Entry 2GLI (X-ray diffraction, 2.60 A resolution); this record covers chains C and A of the 3 polymer chains in the assembly.

[Chain C]
Molecule: 21-nt DNA strand
Sequence (21 nucleotides; numbered 1 to 21; the number before each row is that of its first residue):
     1 TTTCGTCTTG GGTGGTCCAC G

[Chain A]
Name: Protein (five-finger gli)
Source organism: Homo sapiens
UniProtKB: P08151 (GLI1_HUMAN); aligned to UniProt positions 232-386 over residues 103-257 (the alignment contains insertions or deletions, so no single offset holds)
Amino-acid sequence (155 residues; numbered 103 to 257; the number before each row is that of its first residue):
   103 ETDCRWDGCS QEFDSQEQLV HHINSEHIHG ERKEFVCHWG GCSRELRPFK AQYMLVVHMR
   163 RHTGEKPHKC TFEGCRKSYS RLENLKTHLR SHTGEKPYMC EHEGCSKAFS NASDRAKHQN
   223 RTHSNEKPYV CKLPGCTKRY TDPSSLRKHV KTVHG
Metal / ion sites: Co2+ site 1: Cys-106, Cys-111, His-124, His-129; Co2+ site 2: Cys-139, Cys-144, His-160, His-164; Co2+ site 3: Cys-172, Cys-177, His-190, His-194; Co2+ site 4: Cys-202, Cys-207, His-220, His-225; Co2+ site 5: Cys-233, Cys-238, His-251, His-256

[Chain C / chain A interface]
Residue-residue contacts (21):
  DT3(C) with His-131(A), salt bridge to the phosphate; Tyr-155(A), hydrogen bond to the phosphate
  DC4(C) with Tyr-155(A), hydrogen bond to the base
  DG5(C) with Tyr-155(A), base contact
  DT6(C) with Glu-185(A), sugar contact; Lys-188(A), salt bridge to the phosphate; Tyr-200(A), phosphate contact
  DC7(C) with Tyr-200(A), hydrogen bond to the phosphate
  DT8(C) with Ala-214(A), base contact; Arg-217(A), salt bridge to the phosphate
  DT9(C) with Ser-215(A), base contact
  DG10(C) with Ser-215(A), hydrogen bond to the base; Lys-219(A), hydrogen bond to the base
  DG11(C) with Lys-219(A), hydrogen bond to the base
  DT13(C) with Pro-245(A), base contact; Ser-246(A), hydrogen bond to the base; Arg-249(A), salt bridge to the phosphate
  DG14(C) with Asp-244(A), base contact; Ser-246(A), hydrogen bond to the base; Arg-249(A), hydrogen bond to the base
  DG15(C) with Ser-246(A), base contact
Other interface residues (no listed pair), chain C (13 interface residues in all): DG12
Other interface residues (no listed pair), chain A (16 interface residues in all): Ala-153, Gln-154, Ser-247

[Overview]
Chain C and chain A form an interface of 13 and 16 residues respectively, with 9 hydrogen bonds and 4 salt
bridges. Polar pairs include DC4(C)/Tyr-155(A), DG10(C)/Ser-215(A) and DG10(C)/Lys-219(A). The Co2+ site 1 is
built by Cys-106(A), Cys-111(A), His-124(A) and His-129(A).
Here chain C is a 21-nt DNA strand and chain A is Protein (five-finger gli) (Homo sapiens). Entry 2GLI
(Five-finger gli/DNA complex) was determined by X-ray diffraction.
